5OAX - chain A; structure by X-ray diffraction, 1.20 A resolution.

# Chain A
Name: Galectin-3
Source organism: Homo sapiens
UniProt: P17931 (LEG3_HUMAN); numbering as in UniProt (aligned over 114-250)
Sequence (138 residues; each row starts with the number of its first residue):
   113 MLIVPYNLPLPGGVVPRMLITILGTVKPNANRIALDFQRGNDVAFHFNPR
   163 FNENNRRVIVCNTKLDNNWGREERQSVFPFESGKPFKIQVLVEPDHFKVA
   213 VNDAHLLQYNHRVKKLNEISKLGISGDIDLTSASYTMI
Sequence notes: initiating methionine (113)
Small-molecule neighbours: 9Q5 (5,6-bis(fluoranyl)-3-[[(2S,3R,4S,5S,6R)-2-[(2S,3R,4S,5R,6R)-4-[4-(3-fluorophenyl)-1,2,3-triazol-1-yl]-6-(hydroxymethyl)-3,5-bis(oxidanyl)oxan-2-yl]sulfanyl-6-(hydroxymethyl)-3,5-bis(oxidanyl)oxan-4-yl]oxymethyl]chromen-2-one): Arg-144, Ile-145, Ala-146, His-158, Asn-160, Arg-162, Glu-165, Val-172, Asn-174, Trp-181, Glu-184, Arg-186, Ser-237, Gly-238
Curated features (UniProtKB/Swiss-Prot):
  - motif: Lys-226 to Asp-241 (Nuclear export signal)
  - binding site (a beta-D-galactoside): Trp-181 to Gln-187
  - modified residue: Ser-188 (Phosphoserine)

# In short
Ligands of chain A: compound 9Q5. From UniProt: 7 beta-D-galactoside-binding residues.
Chain A is Galectin-3 (Homo sapiens); the structure, Galectin-3c in complex with thiogalactoside derivate, was
determined by X-ray diffraction, deposited together with 5ODY.
